8EMY - chains D and K of the 12 polymer chains in the assembly; structure by X-ray diffraction, 1.70 A resolution.

# Chain D
Name: GII.4 P domain
Reference sequence: K4LM89 (K4LM89_9CALI); residues 224-530 here = UniProt positions 224-530
Amino-acid sequence (307 residues; numbered 224 to 530; the number before each row is that of its first residue):
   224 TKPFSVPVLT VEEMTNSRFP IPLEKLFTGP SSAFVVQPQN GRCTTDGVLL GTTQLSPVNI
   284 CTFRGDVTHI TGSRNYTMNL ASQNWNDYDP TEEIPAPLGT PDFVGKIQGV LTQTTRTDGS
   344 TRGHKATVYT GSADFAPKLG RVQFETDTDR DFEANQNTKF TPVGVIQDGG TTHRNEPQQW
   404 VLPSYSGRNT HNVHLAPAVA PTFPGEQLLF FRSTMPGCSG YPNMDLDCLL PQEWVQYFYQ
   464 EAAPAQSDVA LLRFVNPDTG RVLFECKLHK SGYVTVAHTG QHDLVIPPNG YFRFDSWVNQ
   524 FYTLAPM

# Chain K
Name: Nanobody 82
From: Vicugna pacos
Notes: antibody fragment or engineered binder
Amino-acid sequence (122 residues; row label = number of the first residue in the row):
     1 QVQLQESGGG LVQPGSSLRL SCAASGFTFG GYAMHWVRQA PGKGPEWVSS INSGGDITNY
    61 ATSVKGRFSI SRDNPSKTLY LQMNSLRPED SAVYYCKTQL ANRDYRGQGT QVTVSSHHHH
   121 HH
Disulfides: C22-C96

# How chain D and chain K interact
Pairs across the interface (49):
  N302(D) - N59(K)  hydrogen bond
  N302(D) - K65(K)  hydrogen bond
  D310(D) - A61(K)
  D310(D) - T62(K)  hydrogen bond
  Y311(D) - W47(K)
  D312(D) - W47(K)
  P313(D) - H35(K)
  P313(D) - W47(K)
  P313(D) - S50(K)
  P313(D) - Q99(K)
  T314(D) - H35(K)
  T314(D) - V37(K)
  T314(D) - W47(K)
  T314(D) - K97(K)
  T314(D) - Q99(K)  hydrogen bond (backbone-side chain)
  T314(D) - D104(K)
  E315(D) - Q99(K)  hydrogen bond (backbone-side chain)
  E316(D) - Q99(K)
  E316(D) - D104(K)
  A359(D) - I57(K)  hydrophobic
  K361(D) - Q99(K)  hydrogen bond
  L362(D) - H35(K)
  L362(D) - S50(K)
  L362(D) - I51(K)
  L362(D) - N52(K)
  L362(D) - I57(K)  hydrophobic
  L362(D) - N59(K)  hydrogen bond (backbone-side chain)
  G363(D) - N59(K)  hydrogen bond (backbone-side chain)
  R364(D) - T58(K)  hydrogen bond (side chain-backbone)
  R364(D) - N59(K)  hydrogen bond
  R364(D) - K65(K)
  S409(D) - N52(K)  hydrogen bond (backbone-side chain)
  N412(D) - G31(K)
  N412(D) - S53(K)  hydrogen bond (backbone-side chain)
  T413(D) - G31(K)
  T413(D) - Y32(K)
  T413(D) - A33(K)
  T413(D) - N52(K)
  T413(D) - S53(K)  hydrogen bond (side chain-backbone)
  H414(D) - G31(K)  hydrogen bond (backbone-backbone)
  H414(D) - Y32(K)
  V416(D) - Q99(K)
  V416(D) - A101(K)
  H417(D) - Q99(K)  hydrogen bond
  H417(D) - A101(K)  hydrogen bond (backbone-backbone)
  H417(D) - N102(K)
  H417(D) - R103(K)
  H417(D) - D104(K)  salt bridge
  L418(D) - N102(K)
Interface residues without a listed pair, chain D (23 interface residues in all): A356, G410, R411
Interface residues without a listed pair, chain K (23 interface residues in all): D56

# Overview
The chain D/chain K interface involves 23 residues from each chain; the contacts include 16 hydrogen bonds and
1 salt bridge. Polar pairs include H417(D)-D104(K), N302(D)-N59(K) and N302(D)-K65(K).
Here chain D is GII.4 P domain and chain K is Nanobody 82 (Vicugna pacos). Entry 8EMY (Structure of GII.4
norovirus in complex with Nanobody 82) was determined by X-ray diffraction together with 8EMZ, 8EN0, 8EN1,
8EN2, 8EN3, 8EN4, 8EN5 and 8EN6 from the same study.
